PDB entry 3FBD | X-ray diffraction, 2.90 A resolution | chains A and B of the 3 polymer chains in the assembly

== Chain A ==
Protein: Colicin-E7
Source organism: Escherichia coli
Notes: EC 3.1.-.-; fragment: nuclease domain
UniProtKB: Q47112 (CEA7_ECOLX); numbering as in UniProt (aligned over 445-576)
Sequence (132 residues; row label = number of the first residue in the row):
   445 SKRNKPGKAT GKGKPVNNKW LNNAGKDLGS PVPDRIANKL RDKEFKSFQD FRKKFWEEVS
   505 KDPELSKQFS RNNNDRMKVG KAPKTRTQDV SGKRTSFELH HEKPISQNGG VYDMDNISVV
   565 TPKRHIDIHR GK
Construct notes: engineered mutation Gln493 (Asp in Q47112)
UniProt features mapped onto this chain:
  - binding site (Zn(2+)): His544, His569, His573

== Chain B ==
Molecule: 18-nt DNA strand
Sequence (18 nucleotides; row label = number of the first residue in the row):
     1 GGAATTCGAT CGAATTCC

== Interface between chain A and chain B ==
Residue-residue contacts - 26 pairs, chain A then chain B:
  Arg447(A) with DT10(B), salt bridge to the phosphate; DC11(B), salt bridge to the phosphate
  Phe492(A) with DG12(B), phosphate contact
  Gln493(A) with DA14(B), hydrogen bond to the base
  Arg496(A) with DG12(B), salt bridge to the phosphate; DA13(B), base contact
  Arg520(A) with DA13(B), salt bridge to the phosphate
  Lys525(A) with DA13(B), phosphate contact; DA14(B), salt bridge to the phosphate
  Ala526(A) with DA13(B), hydrogen bond to the phosphate
  Ser540(A) with DG12(B), phosphate contact; DA13(B), hydrogen bond to the phosphate
  Phe541(A) with DG12(B), sugar contact
  Glu542(A) with DC11(B), sugar contact; DG12(B), phosphate contact
  Leu543(A) with DC11(B), phosphate contact; DG12(B), hydrogen bond to the phosphate
  His544(A) with DC11(B), salt bridge to the phosphate
  His545(A) with DC11(B), hydrogen bond to the phosphate
  Pro548(A) with DT10(B), phosphate contact
  Ile549(A) with DT10(B), hydrogen bond to the phosphate
  Ser550(A) with DA9(B), hydrogen bond to the phosphate; DT10(B), hydrogen bond to the phosphate
  His569(A) with DT10(B), phosphate contact; DC11(B), salt bridge to the phosphate
  His573(A) with DT10(B), hydrogen bond to the phosphate
Also at the interface, not in a pair above, chain A (19 interface residues in all): Gly524

== Overview ==
Chain A and chain B form an interface of 19 and 6 residues respectively, with 9 hydrogen bonds and 7 salt
bridges. Among the polar pairs are Gln493(A)-DA14(B), Ala526(A)-DA13(B) and Ser540(A)-DA13(B). From UniProt: 3
Zn2+-binding residues on chain A.
Here chain A is Colicin-E7 (Escherichia coli) and chain B is an 18-nt DNA strand. Entry 3FBD (Crystal
structure of the nuclease domain of COLE7(D493Q mutant) in complex with an 18-BP duplex DNA) was determined by
X-ray diffraction.
